PDB entry 4UI4 | X-ray diffraction, 2.40 A resolution | chains B and D

# Chain B
Protein: Tankyrase-2
Organism: Homo sapiens
Notes: EC 2.4.2.30; fragment: c-terminal fragment, residues 946-1113
UniProtKB: Q9H2K2 (TNKS2_HUMAN); residue numbers follow UniProt; this construct covers 946-1113
Amino-acid sequence (191 residues; numbered 923 to 1113; the number before each row is that of its first residue):
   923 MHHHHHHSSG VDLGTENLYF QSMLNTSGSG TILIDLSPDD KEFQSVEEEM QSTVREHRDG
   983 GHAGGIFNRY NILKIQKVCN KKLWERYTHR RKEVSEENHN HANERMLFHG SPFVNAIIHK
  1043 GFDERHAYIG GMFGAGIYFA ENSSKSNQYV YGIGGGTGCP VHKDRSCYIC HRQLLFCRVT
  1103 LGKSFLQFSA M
Not modelled in the structure: 923-951
Differences from the reference sequence: expression tag (923-945)
Swiss-Prot annotation at these positions:
  - binding site (Zn(2+)): C1081, H1084, C1089, C1092
  - mutagenesis: M1054 (M1054V: Loss of activity)
Residues lining bound ligands:
  - TA-29 (RJN; benzyl n-{[4-(4-oxo-3,4-dihydroquinazolin-2-yl)phenyl]methyl}carbamate): F1030, H1031, G1032, S1033, P1034, F1035, H1048, A1049, Y1050, Y1060, F1061, A1062, K1067, S1068, Y1071, Y1073, G1074, I1075
  - Zn2+ (ZN): C1081, V1083, H1084, C1089, C1092
Reported in the primary citation:
  - binding site for TA-29: G1032, P1034, F1035, Y1050, S1068, I1075
  - specificity-determining residues: Y1050

# Chain D
Protein: Tankyrase-2
Organism: Homo sapiens
Notes: EC 2.4.2.30; fragment: c-terminal fragment, residues 1115-1162
UniProtKB: Q9H2K2 (TNKS2_HUMAN); residues 1115-1162 here = UniProt positions 1115-1162
Amino-acid sequence (48 residues; numbered 1115 to 1162; the number before each row is that of its first residue):
  1115 MAHSPPGHHS VTGRPSVNGL ALAEYVIYRG EQAYPEYLIT YQIMRPEG
Not modelled in the structure: 1162

# Chain B / chain D interface
Residue-residue contacts - 144 pairs, chain B then chain D:
  L958(B) - Y1151(D)  hydrophobic
  E964(B) - Y1151(D)  hydrogen bond
  V968(B) - I1153(D)  hydrophobic
  M972(B) - I1153(D)  hydrophobic
  R977(B) - L1134(D)
  R977(B) - A1135(D)
  G986(B) - I1157(D)
  I988(B) - M1158(D)
  I988(B) - P1160(D)
  F989(B) - I1157(D)  hydrophobic
  F989(B) - M1158(D)
  R991(B) - I1157(D)
  R991(B) - M1158(D)  hydrogen bond (backbone-backbone)
  Y992(B) - Y1155(D)  hydrophobic
  Y992(B) - Q1156(D)
  Y992(B) - M1158(D)
  N993(B) - Y1155(D)
  N993(B) - Q1156(D)  hydrogen bond (backbone-backbone)
  N993(B) - M1158(D)
  I994(B) - T1154(D)
  L995(B) - T1154(D)  hydrogen bond (backbone-backbone)
  L995(B) - Y1155(D)
  K996(B) - L1152(D)
  K996(B) - I1153(D)
  K996(B) - T1154(D)  hydrogen bond (backbone-backbone)
  I997(B) - L1152(D)
  Q998(B) - E1150(D)
  Q998(B) - Y1151(D)
  Q998(B) - L1152(D)  hydrogen bond (backbone-backbone)
  K999(B) - E1150(D)  salt bridge
  V1000(B) - Y1148(D)  hydrogen bond (backbone-side chain)
  V1000(B) - P1149(D)
  V1000(B) - E1150(D)  hydrogen bond (backbone-backbone)
  C1001(B) - Y1148(D)
  N1002(B) - Y1148(D)  hydrogen bond (backbone-side chain)
  L1005(B) - Y1148(D)  hydrophobic
  W1006(B) - Y1148(D)
  Y1009(B) - E1145(D)
  Y1009(B) - Q1146(D)
  Y1009(B) - A1147(D)
  Y1009(B) - Y1148(D)
  R1012(B) - R1143(D)
  R1012(B) - E1145(D)
  R1012(B) - Q1146(D)  hydrogen bond
  E1015(B) - R1143(D)  salt bridge
  V1016(B) - H1123(D)
  E1019(B) - H1123(D)  salt bridge
  R1027(B) - Y1139(D)  hydrogen bond
  L1029(B) - Y1139(D)  hydrophobic
  V1036(B) - L1152(D)  hydrophobic
  F1044(B) - G1144(D)
  F1044(B) - A1147(D)  hydrophobic
  E1046(B) - M1115(D)
  A1049(B) - M1115(D)  hydrophobic
  F1055(B) - V1125(D)  hydrophobic
  F1055(B) - G1127(D)
  F1055(B) - Y1142(D)  hydrogen bond (backbone-side chain)
  A1057(B) - M1115(D)
  A1057(B) - A1116(D)  hydrogen bond (backbone-backbone)
  A1057(B) - Y1142(D)
  G1058(B) - V1140(D)
  G1058(B) - I1141(D)
  G1058(B) - Y1142(D)
  I1059(B) - Y1139(D)
  I1059(B) - V1140(D)
  I1059(B) - I1141(D)  hydrogen bond (backbone-backbone)
  I1059(B) - G1144(D)
  Y1060(B) - Y1139(D)
  Y1060(B) - V1140(D)
  F1061(B) - E1138(D)
  F1061(B) - Y1139(D)  hydrogen bond (backbone-backbone)
  F1061(B) - I1141(D)  hydrophobic
  F1061(B) - A1147(D)  hydrophobic
  E1063(B) - L1136(D)
  E1063(B) - A1137(D)  hydrogen bond (side chain-backbone)
  E1063(B) - Y1139(D)  hydrogen bond
  N1064(B) - A1135(D)
  N1064(B) - L1136(D)  hydrogen bond (side chain-backbone)
  N1069(B) - Y1155(D)  hydrogen bond
  V1072(B) - Y1155(D)
  S1088(B) - I1157(D)
  C1089(B) - I1157(D)
  Y1090(B) - Q1156(D)
  Y1090(B) - I1157(D)
  Y1090(B) - M1158(D)
  Y1090(B) - R1159(D)
  I1091(B) - Q1156(D)  hydrogen bond (backbone-side chain)
  C1092(B) - Q1156(D)
  H1093(B) - Y1155(D)
  R1094(B) - I1153(D)
  R1094(B) - T1154(D)
  R1094(B) - Y1155(D)  hydrogen bond (backbone-backbone)
  R1094(B) - I1157(D)
  Q1095(B) - L1152(D)
  Q1095(B) - I1153(D)
  Q1095(B) - T1154(D)  hydrogen bond
  Q1095(B) - Y1155(D)
  L1096(B) - Y1151(D)
  L1096(B) - L1152(D)
  L1096(B) - I1153(D)  hydrogen bond (backbone-backbone)
  L1096(B) - Y1155(D)
  L1097(B) - Y1151(D)
  L1097(B) - L1152(D)  hydrophobic
  F1098(B) - E1150(D)  hydrogen bond (backbone-backbone)
  F1098(B) - Y1151(D)  hydrogen bond (backbone-backbone)
  F1098(B) - I1153(D)  hydrophobic
  C1099(B) - Y1148(D)
  C1099(B) - P1149(D)  hydrophobic
  R1100(B) - A1147(D)
  R1100(B) - Y1148(D)  hydrogen bond (backbone-backbone)
  R1100(B) - E1150(D)  salt bridge
  V1101(B) - Q1146(D)
  T1102(B) - I1141(D)
  T1102(B) - Q1146(D)  hydrogen bond (backbone-backbone)
  L1103(B) - H1123(D)
  L1103(B) - S1124(D)  hydrogen bond (backbone-side chain)
  L1103(B) - Y1139(D)  hydrophobic
  G1104(B) - H1123(D)
  K1105(B) - G1121(D)
  K1105(B) - H1122(D)
  K1105(B) - H1123(D)  hydrogen bond (backbone-backbone)
  K1105(B) - S1124(D)
  S1106(B) - S1124(D)  hydrogen bond
  S1106(B) - V1125(D)
  S1106(B) - T1126(D)  hydrogen bond
  F1107(B) - P1119(D)  hydrophobic
  F1107(B) - H1122(D)
  F1107(B) - S1124(D)  hydrogen bond (backbone-backbone)
  F1107(B) - V1125(D)
  F1107(B) - T1126(D)  hydrogen bond (backbone-backbone)
  L1108(B) - T1126(D)
  Q1109(B) - T1126(D)  hydrogen bond (backbone-backbone)
  Q1109(B) - G1127(D)
  Q1109(B) - R1128(D)  hydrogen bond (backbone-backbone)
  F1110(B) - R1128(D)
  S1111(B) - R1128(D)  hydrogen bond (backbone-backbone)
  S1111(B) - P1129(D)
  S1111(B) - S1130(D)  hydrogen bond (backbone-side chain)
  A1112(B) - S1130(D)
  A1112(B) - V1131(D)
  M1113(B) - P1129(D)
  M1113(B) - S1130(D)
  M1113(B) - V1131(D)  hydrogen bond (backbone-backbone)
  M1113(B) - N1132(D)  hydrogen bond (backbone-backbone)
Also at the interface, not in a pair above, chain B (84 interface residues in all): L955, T975, E978, R980, G987, N990, R1008, N1020, M1028, F1030, I1039, I1040, D1045, A1062, K1067

# Overview
84 residues of chain B and 42 residues of chain D are in contact; the contacts include 39 hydrogen bonds and 4
salt bridges. Polar pairs include K999(B)-E1150(D), E1015(B)-R1143(D) and E1019(B)-H1123(D). Ligands of chain
B: Zn2+ and TA-29. The paper reports a binding site for TA-29 at G1032(B), P1034(B) and F1035(B) among others;
the specificity determinant Y1050(B).
Chain B is Tankyrase-2 and chain D is Tankyrase-2, both from Homo sapiens; the structure, Crystal structure of
human tankyrase 2 in complex with TA-29, was determined by X-ray diffraction, deposited together with 4UI3,
4UI5, 4UI6, 4UI7 and 4UI8.
